PDB entry 3JZF | X-ray diffraction, 2.13 A resolution | chains A and B

# Chain A (and B)
Name: Biotin carboxylase
From: Escherichia coli
Notes: EC 6.3.4.14, 6.4.1.2; chain B of this document is another copy of the same molecule, construct and numbering; everything in this record applies to it too
UniProtKB: P24182 (ACCC_ECOLI); residues 1-449 here = UniProt positions 1-449
Chain sequence (486 residues; each row starts with the number of its first residue; numbers below 1 keep their minus sign (Met-20 is residue -20)):
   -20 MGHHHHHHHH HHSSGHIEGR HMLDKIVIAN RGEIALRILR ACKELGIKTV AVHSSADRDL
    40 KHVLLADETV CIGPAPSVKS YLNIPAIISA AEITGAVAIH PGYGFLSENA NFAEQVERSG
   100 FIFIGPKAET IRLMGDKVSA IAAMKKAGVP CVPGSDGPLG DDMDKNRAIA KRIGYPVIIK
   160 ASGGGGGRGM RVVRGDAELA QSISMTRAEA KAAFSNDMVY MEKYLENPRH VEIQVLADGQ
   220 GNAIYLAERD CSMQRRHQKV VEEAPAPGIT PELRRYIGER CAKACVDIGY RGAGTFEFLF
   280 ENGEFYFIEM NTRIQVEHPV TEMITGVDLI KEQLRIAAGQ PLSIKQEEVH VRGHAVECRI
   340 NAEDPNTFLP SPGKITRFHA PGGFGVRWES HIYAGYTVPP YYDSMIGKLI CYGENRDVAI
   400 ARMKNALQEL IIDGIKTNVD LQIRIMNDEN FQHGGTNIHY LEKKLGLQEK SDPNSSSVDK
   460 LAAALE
Disordered / not traced: -20 to 0, 133-201, 450-465 (chain B: -20 to -2, 446-465)
Differences from the reference sequence: expression tag (-20 to 0, 450-465)
Curated features (UniProtKB/Swiss-Prot):
  - active site: Arg292
  - binding site (ATP): Lys116, Lys159, Gly165, Gly166, Glu201 to Leu204, His209, His236, Glu276, Glu288
  - binding site (hydrogencarbonate): Lys238, Arg292, Val295, Arg338
  - binding site (Mg(2+)): Glu276, Glu288, Asn290
  - binding site (Mn(2+)): Glu276, Glu288, Asn290
  - binding site (biotin): Arg338
  - mutagenesis: Arg19 (R19E: Loss of homodimerization. No effect on ATP binding), Glu23 (E23R: Loss of homodimerization. No effect on ATP binding), Glu296 (E296A: Severe reduction in catalytic activity), Arg338 (R338A: Severe reduction in catalytic activity), Phe363 (F363A: Loss of homodimerization. No effect on ATP binding), Arg366 (R366E: Loss of homodimerization. No effect on ATP binding)
Ligand contacts: carbonate ion (CO3): Lys238, Asn290, Arg292, Gln294, Val295, Glu296, Arg338

# Chain A / chain B interface
Contacting residue pairs (54; chain A residue first):
  Arg19(A) with Gly361(B), hydrogen bond (side chain-backbone); Gly362(B); Asn404(B); Glu408(B), salt bridge
  Lys22(A) with Asn404(B); Gln407(B), hydrogen bond
  Glu23(A) with Arg401(B), salt bridge; Asn404(B)
  Lys40(A) with His358(B), hydrogen bond; Glu408(B), salt bridge
  Glu301(A) with Phe363(B)
  Met302(A) with Phe363(B), hydrophobic
  Thr304(A) with Arg331(B), hydrogen bond (backbone-side chain)
  Gly305(A) with Phe363(B)
  Val306(A) with Phe363(B)
  Asp307(A) with Phe363(B); Arg401(B), salt bridge
  Lys310(A) with Val397(B)
  Arg331(A) with Thr304(B), hydrogen bond (side chain-backbone); Arg331(B)
  His358(A) with Lys40(B); Ile371(B); Tyr372(B)
  Gly361(A) with Arg19(B), hydrogen bond (backbone-side chain); Trp367(B)
  Gly362(A) with Arg19(B); Arg366(B); Trp367(B); Glu368(B)
  Phe363(A) with Glu301(B); Met302(B), hydrophobic; Gly305(B); Val306(B); Asp307(B); Arg366(B); Glu368(B)
  Arg366(A) with Gly362(B); Phe363(B)
  Trp367(A) with Gly361(B); Gly362(B)
  Glu368(A) with Gly362(B); Phe363(B)
  Ile371(A) with His358(B)
  Tyr372(A) with His358(B)
  Glu393(A) with Lys310(B), salt bridge
  Val397(A) with Lys310(B)
  Arg401(A) with Glu23(B), salt bridge; Asp307(B), salt bridge
  Asn404(A) with Arg19(B); Lys22(B); Glu23(B)
  Gln407(A) with Lys22(B), hydrogen bond
  Glu408(A) with Arg19(B), salt bridge
  Ile410(A) with Lys40(B)
Interface residues without a listed pair, chain A (32 interface residues in all): Leu44, Phe357, Val365, Ala400
Interface residues without a listed pair, chain B (31 interface residues in all): Leu44, Ala359, Val365, Glu393, Ala400

# In short
32 residues of chain A and 31 residues of chain B are in contact, with 7 hydrogen bonds and 8 salt bridges.
Among the polar pairs are Arg19(A)-Glu408(B), Glu23(A)-Arg401(B) and Lys40(A)-Glu408(B). Chain A binds
carbonate ion.
Chain A and chain B are both Biotin carboxylase (Escherichia coli); the structure, Crystal structure of biotin
carboxylase from E. Coli in complex with benzimidazoles series, was determined by X-ray diffraction, deposited
together with 3JZI.
